4QWS - chains I and Y of the 28 polymer chains in the assembly; structure by X-ray diffraction, 3.00 A resolution.

# Chain I
Molecule: Proteasome subunit beta type-3
Source organism: Saccharomyces cerevisiae
Notes: EC 3.4.25.1
Reference sequence: P25451 (PSB3_YEAST); residues 0-204 here correspond to UniProt positions 1-205 (UniProt number = residue number + 1)
Sequence (205 residues; each row starts with the number of its first residue; numbering starts at 0):
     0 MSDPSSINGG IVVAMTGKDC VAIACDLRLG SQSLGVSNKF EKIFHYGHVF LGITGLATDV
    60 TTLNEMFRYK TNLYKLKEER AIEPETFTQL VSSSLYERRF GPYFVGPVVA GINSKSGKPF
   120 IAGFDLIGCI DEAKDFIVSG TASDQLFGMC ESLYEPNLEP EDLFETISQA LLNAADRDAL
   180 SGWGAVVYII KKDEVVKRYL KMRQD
Not modelled in the structure: 0
Bound ions: Mg2+ site 1: Ala174, Asp177, Ser180; Mg2+ site 2: Asp204 (shared with Ala165(Y), Asp168(Y), Ser171(Y) of chain Y)
Ligand contacts: CARFILZOMIB, bound form (3BV; N-{(2S)-2-[(morpholin-4-ylacetyl)amino]-4-phenylbutanoyl}-L-leucyl-N-[(2R,3S,4S)-1,3-dihydroxy-2,6-dimethylheptan-4-yl]-L-phenylalaninamide): Ser4, Arg98, Asp124, Leu125, Ile126, Cys128

# Chain Y
Molecule: Proteasome subunit beta type-5
Source organism: Saccharomyces cerevisiae
Notes: EC 3.4.25.1
Reference sequence: P30656 (PSB5_YEAST); residues 1-212 here correspond to UniProt positions 76-287 (UniProt number = residue number + 75)
Sequence (212 residues; each row starts with the number of its first residue):
     1 TTTLAFRFQG GIIVAVDSRA TAGNWVASQT VKKVIEINPF LLGTMAGGAA DCQFWETWLG
    61 SQFRLHELRE KERISVAAAS KILSNLVYQY KGAGLSMGTM ICGYTRKEGP TIYYVDSDGT
   121 RLKGDIFCVG SGQTFAYGVL DSNYKWDLSV EDALYLGKRS ILAAAHRDAY SGGSVNLYHV
   181 TEDGWIYHGN HDVGELFWKV KEEEGSFNNV IG
Sequence notes: engineered mutation Phe63 (Cys138 in P30656)
Covalent attachments: CARFILZOMIB, bound form (3BV) linked to Thr1
Bound ions: Mg2+: Ala165, Asp168, Ser171 (shared with Asp204(I) of chain I)
Ligand contacts: CARFILZOMIB, bound form (3BV; N-{(2S)-2-[(morpholin-4-ylacetyl)amino]-4-phenylbutanoyl}-L-leucyl-N-[(2R,3S,4S)-1,3-dihydroxy-2,6-dimethylheptan-4-yl]-L-phenylalaninamide): Arg19, Ala20, Thr21, Ala22, Ala27, Lys33, Met45, Ala46, Gly47, Gly48, Ala49, Ser96, Ser131, Tyr170

# Interface between chain I and chain Y
Contacting residue pairs (43):
  Arg27(I) - Ala169(Y)
  Ser32(I) - Arg167(Y)
  Ser32(I) - Asp168(Y)
  Ser32(I) - Ala169(Y)  hydrogen bond (backbone-backbone)
  Ser32(I) - Tyr170(Y)
  Leu33(I) - Phe135(Y)  hydrophobic
  Gly34(I) - Arg167(Y)  hydrogen bond (backbone-side chain)
  Val35(I) - Arg167(Y)  hydrogen bond (backbone-side chain)
  Asn37(I) - Asn209(Y)  hydrogen bond (side chain-backbone)
  Asn37(I) - Val210(Y)
  Lys38(I) - Asn209(Y)  hydrogen bond (side chain-backbone)
  Lys38(I) - Ile211(Y)
  Gln144(I) - Trp25(Y)
  Arg176(I) - Trp25(Y)
  Arg176(I) - Val26(Y)  hydrogen bond (side chain-backbone)
  Arg176(I) - Ala27(Y)  hydrogen bond (side chain-backbone)
  Arg176(I) - Ser28(Y)
  Asp177(I) - Asn24(Y)
  Asp177(I) - Val26(Y)
  Ala178(I) - Asn24(Y)  hydrogen bond (backbone-backbone)
  Ala178(I) - Val26(Y)
  Ala178(I) - Ala169(Y)
  Ala178(I) - Tyr170(Y)  hydrophobic
  Leu179(I) - Asn24(Y)
  Trp182(I) - His166(Y)  hydrogen bond (side chain-backbone)
  Trp182(I) - Arg167(Y)
  Tyr198(I) - Ile211(Y)  hydrophobic
  Lys200(I) - Trp198(Y)
  Met201(I) - Trp198(Y)
  Arg202(I) - Gln29(Y)
  Arg202(I) - Gly173(Y)  hydrogen bond (side chain-backbone)
  Arg202(I) - Asp192(Y)  salt bridge
  Arg202(I) - Gly194(Y)
  Gln203(I) - His166(Y)  hydrogen bond (backbone-side chain)
  Gln203(I) - Phe197(Y)
  Gln203(I) - Trp198(Y)
  Gln203(I) - Val210(Y)
  Asp204(I) - Arg19(Y)  salt bridge
  Asp204(I) - Ala165(Y)
  Asp204(I) - Ser171(Y)
  Asp204(I) - Gly172(Y)
  Asp204(I) - Gly173(Y)  hydrogen bond (side chain-backbone)
  Asp204(I) - Val193(Y)
Other interface residues (no listed pair), chain I (22 interface residues in all): Leu26, Gln31, Asp175

# Summary
22 residues of chain I face 25 of chain Y across their interface; the contacts include 12 hydrogen bonds and 2
salt bridges. Polar contacts include Arg202(I)-Asp192(Y), Asp204(I)-Arg19(Y) and Gly34(I)-Arg167(Y). Ligands
of chain I: CARFILZOMIB, bound form. Covalently linked CARFILZOMIB, bound form: at Thr1(Y).
Chain I is Proteasome subunit beta type-3 and chain Y is Proteasome subunit beta type-5, both from
Saccharomyces cerevisiae; the structure, yCP beta5-C63F mutant in complex with carfilzomib, was determined by
X-ray diffraction, deposited together with 4QUX, 4QUY, 4QV0, 4QV1, 4QV3, 4QV4 and 42 further entries.
